7QB5 - chains 111 and 333 of the 4 polymer chains in the assembly; structure by X-ray diffraction, 1.73 A resolution.

# Chain 111
Molecule: Capsid protein VP1
Organism: Coxsackievirus A24
UniProt: V9VEF3 (V9VEF3_9ENTO); residues 581-885 here = UniProt positions 581-885
Amino-acid sequence (305 residues; each row starts with the number of its first residue):
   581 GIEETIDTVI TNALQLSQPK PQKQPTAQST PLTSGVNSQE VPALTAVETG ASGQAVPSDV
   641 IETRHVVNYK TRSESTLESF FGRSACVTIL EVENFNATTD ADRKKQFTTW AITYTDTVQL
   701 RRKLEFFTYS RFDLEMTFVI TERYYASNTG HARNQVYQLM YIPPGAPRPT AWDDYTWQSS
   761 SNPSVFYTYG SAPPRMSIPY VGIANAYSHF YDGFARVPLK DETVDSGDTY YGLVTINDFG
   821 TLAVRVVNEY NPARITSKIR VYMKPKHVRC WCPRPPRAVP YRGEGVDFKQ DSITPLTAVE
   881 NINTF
Disordered / not traced: 581-604
Ion coordination: Ca2+ site 1: T606, A607, S609, N648; Ca2+ site 2: T613, S614, S638, I641; Ca2+ site 3: L624 (shared with 2 residues of chain 444)
Ligand contacts:
  - hexane-1,6-diol (HEZ): N734, T768, Y769, G770, S771
  - N-acetyl-alpha-neuraminic acid (SIA): R723, Y725, A726, S727, N728

# Chain 333
Molecule: Capsid protein VP3
Organism: Coxsackievirus A24
UniProt: V9VEF3 (V9VEF3_9ENTO); numbering as in UniProt (aligned over 341-580)
Amino-acid sequence (240 residues; row label = number of the first residue in the row):
   341 GLPTMLTPGS SQFLTSDDFQ SPCALPNFDV TPPIHIPGEV FNMMELAEID SMIPMNSVTG
   401 KANTMEMYPI PLDDKGSATP IFSISLSPAS DKRLQYTMLG EILNYYTHWT GSLRFTFLFC
   461 GSMMATGKIL LSYSPPGAKP PTTRKDAMLG THIIWDLGLQ SSCTMLAPWI SNTVYRRCIK
   521 DDFTEGGYIT CFYQTRIVVP SGTPTSMFML AFVSACPDFS VRLLRDTNHI SQRTLFARAQ
Disordered / not traced: 575-580

# How chain 111 and chain 333 interact
Contacting residue pairs (181):
  A607(111) with P557(333)
  Q608(111) with P557(333), hydrogen bond (backbone-backbone); D558(333)
  A623(111) with I493(333), hydrophobic; C503(333); T504(333), hydrogen bond (backbone-backbone)
  L624(111) with Q500(333); S502(333); C503(333), hydrophobic
  T625(111) with Q500(333); S501(333), hydrogen bond (backbone-backbone); S502(333), hydrogen bond (backbone-backbone)
  A626(111) with S501(333); S502(333)
  V627(111) with T456(333); S502(333), hydrogen bond (backbone-side chain)
  E628(111) with L458(333); S501(333), hydrogen bond
  S632(111) with I389(333); D390(333), hydrogen bond (side chain-backbone)
  G633(111) with D390(333), hydrogen bond (backbone-side chain); R454(333), hydrogen bond (backbone-side chain); T456(333)
  Q634(111) with R454(333), hydrogen bond (backbone-side chain)
  A635(111) with R454(333), hydrogen bond (backbone-side chain); T504(333); L506(333)
  V636(111) with L506(333); P557(333)
  P637(111) with S452(333); L506(333); P508(333), hydrophobic
  V640(111) with L506(333), hydrophobic
  I641(111) with T491(333); P508(333), hydrophobic
  N648(111) with D558(333)
  K650(111) with T450(333); V514(333); Y515(333)
  T651(111) with S560(333)
  R652(111) with N382(333), hydrogen bond (backbone-side chain); M384(333); E388(333), salt bridge; C556(333), hydrogen bond (side chain-backbone); P557(333); F559(333), hydrogen bond (side chain-backbone); S560(333)
  E654(111) with Y446(333), hydrogen bond (backbone-side chain); R562(333); L563(333), hydrogen bond (side chain-backbone); L564(333), hydrogen bond (side chain-backbone)
  S655(111) with N382(333), hydrogen bond; M383(333), hydrogen bond (backbone-backbone); M384(333); Y446(333)
  T656(111) with F381(333); N382(333)
  L657(111) with V380(333); F381(333), hydrogen bond (backbone-backbone); M383(333), hydrophobic
  S659(111) with L564(333)
  F660(111) with M383(333), hydrophobic; Y445(333), hydrophobic; Y446(333); L564(333)
  R663(111) with T355(333); S356(333); L564(333)
  S664(111) with F353(333); T355(333), hydrogen bond (backbone-backbone)
  D696(111) with Q572(333), hydrogen bond (backbone-side chain)
  T697(111) with Q572(333)
  V698(111) with I570(333), hydrophobic; S571(333); Q572(333), hydrogen bond (backbone-side chain)
  Q699(111) with D566(333), hydrogen bond
  R702(111) with E441(333), salt bridge; Y445(333), hydrogen bond; T567(333); H569(333); I570(333)
  K703(111) with Y445(333)
  F706(111) with M383(333), hydrophobic; M438(333), hydrophobic; Y445(333), hydrophobic
  F707(111) with V380(333), hydrophobic; M383(333), hydrophobic
  R711(111) with V370(333); T371(333), hydrogen bond (side chain-backbone); P372(333); P373(333)
  E715(111) with F359(333)
  T717(111) with F353(333)
  V719(111) with F353(333), hydrophobic
  P763(111) with A364(333); L365(333), hydrophobic
  A772(111) with S351(333)
  P773(111) with S351(333); F353(333), hydrophobic
  R775(111) with F353(333); D357(333), salt bridge; S361(333)
  M776(111) with S361(333); P362(333); A364(333), hydrophobic
  S777(111) with S361(333), hydrogen bond; P362(333), hydrogen bond (backbone-backbone); C363(333); A364(333), hydrogen bond (backbone-backbone)
  I778(111) with A364(333), hydrophobic
  P779(111) with C363(333); L365(333); F368(333), hydrophobic
  Y780(111) with F368(333); V370(333)
  V781(111) with L365(333), hydrophobic; F368(333), hydrophobic
  G782(111) with T371(333), hydrogen bond (backbone-side chain)
  A784(111) with T371(333)
  N785(111) with T371(333); P372(333), hydrogen bond (side chain-backbone); I374(333)
  A786(111) with I376(333), hydrophobic
  Y842(111) with F353(333), hydrophobic
  K844(111) with D357(333), hydrogen bond (side chain-backbone)
  R849(111) with E379(333), salt bridge
  C850(111) with E379(333); V380(333), hydrogen bond (backbone-backbone)
  W851(111) with I376(333), hydrogen bond (side chain-backbone); P377(333); G378(333); E379(333)
  C852(111) with P377(333), hydrogen bond (side chain-backbone); G378(333), hydrogen bond (backbone-backbone)
  P853(111) with V380(333); L386(333), hydrophobic
  R854(111) with M438(333)
  P856(111) with M438(333); E441(333)
  Y861(111) with I570(333), hydrophobic
  T874(111) with N403(333)
  P875(111) with N403(333); Y436(333), hydrogen bond (backbone-side chain)
  L876(111) with P394(333), hydrophobic; S397(333); N403(333), hydrogen bond (backbone-side chain); M407(333), hydrophobic; Y436(333), hydrophobic
  T877(111) with K432(333)
  A878(111) with S397(333); V398(333); T399(333); A402(333), hydrophobic; K432(333), hydrogen bond (backbone-side chain)
  V879(111) with S397(333), hydrogen bond (backbone-backbone); V398(333); K432(333); R433(333)
  N881(111) with V398(333)
  I882(111) with M395(333); N396(333); V398(333); P411(333); I421(333); F422(333); S423(333), hydrogen bond (backbone-backbone); R433(333), hydrogen bond (backbone-side chain)
  N883(111) with P420(333), hydrogen bond (side chain-backbone); I421(333); F422(333), hydrogen bond (side chain-backbone); S423(333), hydrogen bond
  T884(111) with S423(333), hydrogen bond (backbone-backbone); R433(333), hydrogen bond (backbone-side chain)
  F885(111) with S423(333); I424(333); S425(333), hydrogen bond (backbone-side chain); P480(333), hydrophobic; P481(333); Y528(333), hydrophobic; I529(333); T530(333)
Also at the interface, not in a pair above, chain 111 (85 interface residues in all): T610, G662, Y709, Y741, I783, K846, P855, R857, V859, I873
Also at the interface, not in a pair above, chain 333 (97 interface residues in all): L354, D358, I410, T419, I442, W495, F552, S554, V561

# Summary
The interface between chain 111 and chain 333 involves 85 residues on one side and 97 on the other, with 48
hydrogen bonds and 4 salt bridges. Polar pairs include R652(111)-E388(333), R702(111)-E441(333) and
R775(111)-D357(333). Ligands of chain 111: N-acetyl-alpha-neuraminic acid and hexane-1,6-diol.
Here chain 111 is Capsid protein VP1 and chain 333 is Capsid protein VP3, both from Coxsackievirus A24. Entry
7QB5 (Coxsackievirus A24v (CVA24v) in complex with a dimeric C2-C9-linked sialic acid inhibitor) was
determined by X-ray diffraction.
